Entry 2HK0 (X-ray diffraction, 2.00 A resolution); this record covers chains A and B of the 4 polymer chains in the assembly.

# Chain A (and B)
Protein: D-psicose 3-epimerase
From: Agrobacterium tumefaciens
Notes: EC 5.3.1.-; chain B of this document is another copy of the same molecule, construct and numbering; everything in this record applies to it too
UniProtKB: Q8U6Q7 (Q8U6Q7_AGRT5); residues 1-289 here = UniProt positions 1-289
Chain sequence (309 residues; each row starts with the number of its first residue; numbers below 1 keep their minus sign (Mse-19 is residue -19)):
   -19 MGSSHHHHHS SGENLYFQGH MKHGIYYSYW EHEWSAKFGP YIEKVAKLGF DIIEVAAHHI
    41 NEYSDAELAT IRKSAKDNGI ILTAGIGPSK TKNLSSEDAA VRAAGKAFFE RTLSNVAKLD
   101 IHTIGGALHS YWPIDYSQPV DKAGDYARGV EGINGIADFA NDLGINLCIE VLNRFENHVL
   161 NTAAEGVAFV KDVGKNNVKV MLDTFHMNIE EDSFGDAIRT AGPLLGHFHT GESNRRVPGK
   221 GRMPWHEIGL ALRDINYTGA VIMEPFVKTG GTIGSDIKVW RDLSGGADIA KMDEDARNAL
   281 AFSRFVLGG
Not modelled in the structure: -19 to 0
Differences from the reference sequence: cloning artifact (-19 to 0); modified residue (1, 181, 187, 223, 243, 272)
Modified positions: Mse-19 (selenomethionine); Mse1, Mse181, Mse187, Mse223, Mse243, Mse272 (selenomethionine; parent Met)

# Interface between chain A and chain B
Pairs across the interface - 20 pairs, chain A then chain B:
  Pro218(A) with Phe285(B)
  Gly219(A) with Phe285(B); Val286(B)
  Lys220(A) with His226(B), hydrogen bond (backbone-side chain); Phe285(B)
  Gly221(A) with His226(B)
  Arg222(A) with His226(B)
  His226(A) with Lys220(B), hydrogen bond (side chain-backbone); Gly221(B); Arg222(B)
  Asn278(A) with Phe285(B)
  Phe282(A) with Phe282(B), hydrophobic; Val286(B), hydrophobic
  Phe285(A) with Pro218(B); Gly219(B); Lys220(B); Asn278(B); Ala279(B)
  Val286(A) with Gly219(B); Phe282(B), hydrophobic
Interface residues without a listed pair, chain A (13 interface residues in all): Val217, Asp275, Ala279
Interface residues without a listed pair, chain B (13 interface residues in all): Val217, Asp275

# Overview
The chain A/chain B interface involves 13 residues from each chain; the contacts include 2 hydrogen bonds. The
hydrogen-bonded pair is Lys220(A)-His226(B).
Both chains are D-psicose 3-epimerase (Agrobacterium tumefaciens). Entry 2HK0 (Crystal structure of D-psicose
3-epimerase (DPEase) in the absence of substrate) was determined by X-ray diffraction (same publication as
2HK1).
